Entry 8G0A (electron microscopy, 2.90 A resolution); this record covers chains b and d of the 20 polymer chains in the assembly.

[Chain b]
Protein: ATP synthase subunit b
From: Mycolicibacterium smegmatis MC2 155
UniProtKB: A0R204 (ATPF_MYCS2); residue numbers follow UniProt; this construct covers 1-170
Sequence (170 residues; each row starts with the number of its first residue):
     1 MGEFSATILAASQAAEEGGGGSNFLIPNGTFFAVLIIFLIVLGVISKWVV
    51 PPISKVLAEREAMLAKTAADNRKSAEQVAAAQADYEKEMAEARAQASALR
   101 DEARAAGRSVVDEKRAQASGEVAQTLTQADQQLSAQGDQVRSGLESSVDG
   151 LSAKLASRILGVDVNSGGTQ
Disordered / not traced: 1-23, 165-170

[Chain d]
Protein: ATP synthase subunit b-delta
From: Mycolicibacterium smegmatis MC2 155
UniProtKB: A0R203 (ATPFD_MYCS2); numbering as in UniProt (aligned over 1-445)
Sequence (445 residues; numbered 1 to 445; the number before each row is that of its first residue):
     1 MSIFIGQLIGFAVIAFIIVKWVVPPVRTLMRNQQEAVRAALAESAEAAKK
    51 LADADAMHAKALADAKAESEKVTEEAKQDSERIAAQLSEQAGSEAERIKA
   101 QGAQQIQLMRQQLIRQLRTGLGAEAVNKAAEIVRAHVADPQAQSATVDRF
   151 LSELEQMAPSSVVIDTAATSRLRAASRQSLAALVEKFDSVAGGLDADGLT
   201 NLADELASVAKLLLSETALNKHLAEPTDDSAPKVRLLERLLSDKVSATTL
   251 DLLRTAVSNRWSTESNLIDAVEHTARLALLKRAEIAGEVDEVEEQLFRFG
   301 RVLDAEPRLSALLSDYTTPAEGRVALLDKALTGRPGVNQTAAALLSQTVG
   351 LLRGERADEAVIDLAELAVSRRGEVVAHVSAAAELSDAQRTRLTEVLSRI
   401 YGRPVSVQLHVDPELLGGLSITVGDEVIDGSIASRLAAAQTGLPD
Disordered / not traced: 158-168, 445

[Chain b / chain d interface]
Pairs across the interface (64):
  R60(b) with V37(d)
  M63(b) with A40(d); L41(d), hydrophobic; S44(d)
  T67(b) with E43(d); S44(d), hydrogen bond; A47(d)
  D70(b) with L51(d)
  N71(b) with K50(d)
  K73(b) with L51(d)
  S74(b) with K50(d); L51(d), hydrogen bond (side chain-backbone); A54(d)
  A75(b) with K50(d)
  Q77(b) with A54(d); H58(d), hydrogen bond
  A81(b) with H58(d); A61(d), hydrophobic
  D84(b) with H58(d), salt bridge
  Y85(b) with E68(d)
  E88(b) with A65(d)
  M89(b) with E68(d)
  A92(b) with V72(d)
  R93(b) with E68(d), salt bridge; V72(d)
  A96(b) with V72(d), hydrophobic; A76(d), hydrophobic
  R100(b) with D79(d)
  A103(b) with S80(d)
  R104(b) with I83(d)
  G107(b) with L87(d)
  R108(b) with L87(d)
  V110(b) with A91(d)
  V111(b) with L87(d); A91(d), hydrophobic
  K114(b) with A91(d); A95(d)
  R115(b) with E94(d); I98(d)
  A118(b) with A95(d), hydrophobic
  L126(b) with Q105(d)
  A129(b) with I106(d), hydrophobic
  L133(b) with R110(d); L113(d)
  G137(b) with L113(d); L117(d)
  L144(b) with L121(d), hydrophobic
  V148(b) with E124(d); A125(d)
  S152(b) with A125(d); K128(d); A129(d)
  L155(b) with A125(d); V126(d), hydrophobic; A129(d), hydrophobic
  A156(b) with A129(d); I132(d), hydrophobic; V133(d), hydrophobic
  I159(b) with V133(d), hydrophobic; I432(d); R435(d), hydrogen bond (backbone-side chain); L436(d), hydrophobic
  L160(b) with H136(d); R435(d)
Also at the interface, not in a pair above, chain b (49 interface residues in all): L64, V78, A80, L99, S119, V122, R141, L151, A153, R158, G161
Also at the interface, not in a pair above, chain d (48 interface residues in all): M57, S69, K71, K77, Q90, G102, T146, A439

[Overview]
The interface between chain b and chain d involves 49 residues on one side and 48 on the other, with 4
hydrogen bonds and 2 salt bridges. Polar contacts include D84(b)-H58(d), R93(b)-E68(d) and T67(b)-S44(d).
Here chain b is ATP synthase subunit b and chain d is ATP synthase subunit b-delta, both from
Mycolicibacterium smegmatis MC2 155. Entry 8G0A (Cryo-EM structure of SQ31f-bound Mycobacterium smegmatis ATP
synthase rotational state 3) was determined by electron microscopy together with 8G07, 8G08, 8G09, 8G0B, 8G0C,
8G0D and 8G0E from the same study.
